9J8O - chains F and J of the 28 polymer chains in the assembly; structure by electron microscopy, 4.05 A resolution (low resolution: residue-level contacts below are approximate; hydrogen-bond / salt-bridge calls are withheld).

# Chain F
Name: Histone H4
Source organism: Homo sapiens
UniProt: P62805 (H4_HUMAN); residues 0-102 here correspond to UniProt positions 1-103 (UniProt number = residue number + 1)
Chain sequence (106 residues; row label = number of the first residue in the row; numbers below 1 keep their minus sign (Gly-3 is residue -3)):
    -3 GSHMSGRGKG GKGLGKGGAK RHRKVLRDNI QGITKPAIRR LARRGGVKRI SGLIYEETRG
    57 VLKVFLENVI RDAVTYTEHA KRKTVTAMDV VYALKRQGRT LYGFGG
Not modelled in the structure: -3 to 19
Sequence notes: expression tag (-3 to -1)
Curated features (UniProtKB/Swiss-Prot):
  - DNA-binding region: Lys16 to Lys20
  - modified residue: Ser1 (N-acetylserine), Arg3 (Asymmetric dimethylarginine), Lys5 (N6-(2-hydroxyisobutyryl)lysine), Lys8 (N6-(2-hydroxyisobutyryl)lysine), Lys12 (N6-(2-hydroxyisobutyryl)lysine), Lys16 (N6-(2-hydroxyisobutyryl)lysine), Lys20 (N6,N6,N6-trimethyllysine), Lys31 (N6-(2-hydroxyisobutyryl)lysine), Lys44 (N6-(2-hydroxyisobutyryl)lysine), Ser47 (Phosphoserine), Tyr51 (Phosphotyrosine), Lys59 (N6-(2-hydroxyisobutyryl)lysine), Lys77 (N6-(2-hydroxyisobutyryl)lysine), Lys79 (N6-(2-hydroxyisobutyryl)lysine), Thr80 (Phosphothreonine), Tyr88 (Phosphotyrosine), Lys91 (N6-(2-hydroxyisobutyryl)lysine)
  - cross-link (Glycyl lysine isopeptide (Lys-Gly)): Lys12 (interchain with G-Cter in SUMO2), Lys20 (interchain with G-Cter in SUMO2), Lys31 (interchain with G-Cter in SUMO2), Lys59 (interchain with G-Cter in SUMO2), Lys79 (interchain with G-Cter in SUMO2), Lys91 (interchain with G-Cter in SUMO2)

# Chain J
Molecule: 193-nt DNA strand
Source organism: synthetic construct
Sequence (193 nucleotides; row label = number of the first residue in the row):
     2 ATCTATGAAT TTCGCGACAC AAGGCCTGGA TGTATATATC TGACACGTGC CTGGAGACTA
    62 GGGAGTAATC CCCTTGGCGG TTAAAACGCG GGGGACAGCG CGTACGTGCG TTTAAGCGGT
   122 GCTAGAGCTG TCTACGACCA ATTGAGCGGC CTCGGCACCG GATTCTCAGG CCTGGCTCGC
   182 GATAGGGTCC GAT
Not modelled in the structure: 2-7, 184-194

# Interface between chain F and chain J
Pairs across the interface (11; chain F residue first):
  Arg35(F) with DG107(J)
  Arg45(F) with DC106(J); DG107(J)
  Ile46(F) with DC106(J); DG107(J)
  Ser47(F) with DC106(J)
  Gly48(F) with DC106(J)
  Arg78(F) with DA127(J)
  Lys79(F) with DG126(J); DA127(J)
  Thr80(F) with DA127(J)
Other interface residues (no listed pair), chain F (10 interface residues in all): Arg39, Lys44
Other interface residues (no listed pair), chain J (5 interface residues in all): DG128

# Overview
The interface between chain F and chain J involves 10 residues on one side and 5 on the other. Curated
annotation (UniProt) lists a DNA-binding region on chain F.
Here chain F is Histone H4 (Homo sapiens) and chain J is a 193-nt DNA strand (synthetic construct). Entry 9J8O
(Cryo-EM structure of BAF-Lamin A/C IgF-H1-nucleosome complex) was determined by electron microscopy (same
publication as 9J8N).
